Entry 6AGB (electron microscopy, 3.48 A resolution); this record covers chains A and B of the 11 polymer chains in the assembly.

Chain A:
Molecule: Ribonuclease P RNA
From: Saccharomyces cerevisiae (strain ATCC 204508 / S288c)
Sequence (369 nucleotides; numbered 1 to 369; the number before each row is that of its first residue):
     1 GUGGAACAGU GGUAAUUCCU ACGAUUAAGA AACCUGUUUA CAGAAGGAUC CCCACCUAUG
    61 GGCGGGUUAU CAGAUAUUAU CAGGUGGGAA AUUCGGUGGA ACACAGUGGA GCCUUGUCCU
   121 CCGGGUUAAU GUCGCUUUUG GCAUUGGCCC CUGCUCCUGA GAGAAGAAAU AUACUGGGGA
   181 ACCAGUCUUU ACCGACCGUU GUUAUCAGAA AUUCACGGAG UUCGGCCUAG GUCGGACUCC
   241 GAUGGGAACG GCAACGGUUG UUCCGUUUGA CUUGUCGCCC GCUACGGCGU GAGCGUCAAG
   301 GUCUGUUGAG UGCAAUCGUA GGACGUCAUU AGUGGCGAAC CCGAUACCGA UUACUGCUGC
   361 UGUUCCAGC

Chain B:
Molecule: Ribonucleases P/MRP protein subunit POP1
From: Saccharomyces cerevisiae (strain ATCC 204508 / S288c)
Notes: EC 3.1.26.5
UniProt: P41812 (POP1_YEAST); numbering as in UniProt (aligned over 1-875)
Chain sequence (875 residues; numbered 1 to 875; the number before each row is that of its first residue):
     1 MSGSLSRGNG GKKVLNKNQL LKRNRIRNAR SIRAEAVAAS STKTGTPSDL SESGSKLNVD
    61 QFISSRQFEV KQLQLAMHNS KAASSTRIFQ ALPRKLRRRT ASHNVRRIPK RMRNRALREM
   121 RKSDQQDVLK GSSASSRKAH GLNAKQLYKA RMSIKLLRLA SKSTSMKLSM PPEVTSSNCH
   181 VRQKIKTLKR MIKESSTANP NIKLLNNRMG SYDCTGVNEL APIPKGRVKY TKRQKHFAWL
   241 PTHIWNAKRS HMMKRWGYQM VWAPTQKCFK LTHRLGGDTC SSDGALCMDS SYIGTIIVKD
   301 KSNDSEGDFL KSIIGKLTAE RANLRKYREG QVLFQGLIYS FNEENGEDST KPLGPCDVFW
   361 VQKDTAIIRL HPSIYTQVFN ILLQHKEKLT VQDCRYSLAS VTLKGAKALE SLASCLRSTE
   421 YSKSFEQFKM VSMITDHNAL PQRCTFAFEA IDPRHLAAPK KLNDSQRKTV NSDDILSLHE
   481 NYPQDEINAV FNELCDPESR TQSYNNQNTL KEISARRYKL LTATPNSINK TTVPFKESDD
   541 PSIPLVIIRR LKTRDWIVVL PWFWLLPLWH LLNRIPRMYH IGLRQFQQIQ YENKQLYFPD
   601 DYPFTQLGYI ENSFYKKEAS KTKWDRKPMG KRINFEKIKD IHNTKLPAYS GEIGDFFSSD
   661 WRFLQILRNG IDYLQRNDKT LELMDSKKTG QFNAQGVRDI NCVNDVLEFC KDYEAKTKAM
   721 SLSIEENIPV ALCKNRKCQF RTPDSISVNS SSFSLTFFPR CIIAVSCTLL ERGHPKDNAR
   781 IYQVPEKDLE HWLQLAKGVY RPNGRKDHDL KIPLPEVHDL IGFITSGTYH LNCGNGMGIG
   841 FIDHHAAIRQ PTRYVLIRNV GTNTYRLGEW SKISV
Unresolved in the structure: 1-53, 125-138, 525-529, 686-695, 743-751
UniProt features mapped onto this chain:
  - modified residue: Thr524 (Phosphothreonine)

Chain A / chain B interface:
Pairs across the interface - 211 pairs, chain A then chain B:
  U13(A) with Arg626(B), sugar contact
  A14(A) with Lys623(B), sugar contact; Lys627(B), sugar contact
  A15(A) with Lys631(B), sugar contact
  U16(A) with Lys631(B), salt bridge to the phosphate
  U17(A) with Lys631(B), hydrogen bond to the sugar
  C18(A) with Ile633(B), sugar contact
  C19(A) with Lys776(B), salt bridge to the phosphate; Thr862(B), phosphate contact; Asn863(B), sugar contact
  U20(A) with Arg866(B), phosphate contact
  A21(A) with Arg772(B), phosphate contact; Arg801(B), phosphate contact; Asp809(B), sugar contact; Arg866(B), salt bridge to the phosphate
  C22(A) with Arg772(B), salt bridge to the phosphate; Arg801(B), salt bridge to the phosphate; Lys806(B), phosphate contact
  G23(A) with Arg805(B), salt bridge to the phosphate
  A24(A) with Arg805(B), salt bridge to the phosphate
  U25(A) with Arg805(B), salt bridge to the phosphate
  U35(A) with Lys270(B), hydrogen bond to the sugar
  G36(A) with Tyr829(B), base contact; Leu831(B), hydrogen bond to the sugar; Gly834(B), sugar contact
  U37(A) with Leu831(B), sugar contact; Asn832(B), sugar contact; Cys833(B), sugar contact; Gly834(B), sugar contact
  U38(A) with Cys280(B), sugar contact; Ser281(B), base contact
  U39(A) with Asp278(B), phosphate contact; Thr279(B), phosphate contact; Cys280(B), hydrogen bond to the sugar; Gly405(B), base contact; Asn832(B), hydrogen bond to the phosphate
  A74(A) with Tyr854(B), hydrogen bond to the base
  C81(A) with Arg805(B), phosphate contact
  A82(A) with Arg772(B), salt bridge to the phosphate; Gly773(B), hydrogen bond to the phosphate; Tyr829(B), hydrogen bond to the base
  G83(A) with Arg772(B), phosphate contact; Gly773(B), hydrogen bond to the phosphate; His774(B), hydrogen bond to the phosphate; Tyr829(B), sugar contact
  G84(A) with His774(B), salt bridge to the phosphate
  G95(A) with Arg99(B), salt bridge to the phosphate
  G96(A) with Arg99(B), hydrogen bond to the base
  U97(A) with Arg99(B), base contact; Thr100(B), hydrogen bond to the phosphate; Lys248(B), hydrogen bond to the sugar
  G98(A) with Lys95(B), base contact; Arg97(B), hydrogen bond to the base; Arg98(B), base contact; Arg99(B), hydrogen bond to the base; Arg107(B), salt bridge to the phosphate; Lys248(B), sugar contact; Arg249(B), hydrogen bond to the phosphate
  G99(A) with Arg98(B), salt bridge to the phosphate; Asn104(B), base contact; Arg106(B), base contact; Arg107(B), hydrogen bond to the base; Arg249(B), salt bridge to the phosphate
  A100(A) with Arg249(B), salt bridge to the phosphate; His570(B), salt bridge to the phosphate
  A101(A) with Ile244(B), phosphate contact; Lys248(B), salt bridge to the phosphate; Arg454(B), base contact; Leu510(B), base contact; Leu566(B), phosphate contact; His570(B), hydrogen bond to the base
  C102(A) with Gly226(B), base contact; Arg227(B), hydrogen bond to the sugar; Lys229(B), phosphate contact; Tyr230(B), base contact; Gln234(B), base contact; Ile244(B), sugar contact; Leu566(B), phosphate contact
  A103(A) with Leu157(B), sugar contact; Lys229(B), salt bridge to the phosphate; Tyr230(B), phosphate contact
  C104(A) with Ser161(B), sugar contact; Thr164(B), phosphate contact; Met209(B), hydrogen bond to the base; Arg227(B), salt bridge to the phosphate; Arg454(B), base contact; Thr509(B), base contact; Leu510(B), base contact
  A105(A) with Lys511(B), salt bridge to the phosphate
  U107(A) with Lys511(B), salt bridge to the phosphate; Ser514(B), hydrogen bond to the sugar
  G108(A) with Lys511(B), phosphate contact; Ser514(B), sugar contact
  C118(A) with Lys162(B), base contact; Ile192(B), base contact
  C119(A) with Lys189(B), salt bridge to the phosphate
  C121(A) with Ala144(B), base contact; Tyr148(B), base contact; Lys155(B), salt bridge to the phosphate
  C148(A) with Lys186(B), salt bridge to the phosphate
  C149(A) with Gln183(B), hydrogen bond to the phosphate
  C150(A) with His180(B), salt bridge to the phosphate; Arg182(B), phosphate contact; Gln183(B), phosphate contact
  C151(A) with Lys145(B), base contact; His180(B), salt bridge to the phosphate; Arg182(B), salt bridge to the phosphate
  U152(A) with Leu156(B), base contact; Val181(B), phosphate contact; Lys184(B), base contact; Val228(B), base contact; Lys232(B), salt bridge to the phosphate
  G153(A) with Lys149(B), salt bridge to the phosphate
  C154(A) with Lys232(B), phosphate contact
  U155(A) with Lys232(B), phosphate contact; His236(B), phosphate contact; Lys254(B), hydrogen bond to the phosphate
  C156(A) with Arg233(B), base contact; Trp239(B), phosphate contact; Lys254(B), salt bridge to the phosphate
  C157(A) with Tyr230(B), hydrogen bond to the phosphate; Trp239(B), phosphate contact; His243(B), salt bridge to the phosphate; Ile244(B), sugar contact; Ala247(B), hydrogen bond to the base; Lys248(B), base contact
  C187(A) with Asn143(B), hydrogen bond to the phosphate
  U188(A) with Lys145(B), hydrogen bond to the phosphate; Gln146(B), phosphate contact
  U189(A) with Lys145(B), salt bridge to the phosphate; Lys149(B), salt bridge to the phosphate
  U190(A) with His180(B), base contact
  A191(A) with Lys145(B), base contact
  A195(A) with Lys145(B), base contact
  C197(A) with Gly141(B), base contact; Leu142(B), hydrogen bond to the base; Asn143(B), phosphate contact
  G256(A) with Ala139(B), base contact; His140(B), base contact; Gly141(B), base contact
  G257(A) with Leu147(B), base contact
  U258(A) with Ala139(B), hydrogen bond to the base; Leu147(B), base contact; Arg151(B), hydrogen bond to the phosphate; Ile154(B), sugar contact
  U259(A) with Arg151(B), salt bridge to the phosphate; Ile154(B), base contact; Arg158(B), hydrogen bond to the sugar
  G265(A) with Arg106(B), salt bridge to the phosphate
  U266(A) with Arg106(B), salt bridge to the phosphate; Arg113(B), salt bridge to the phosphate
  U267(A) with Arg574(B), hydrogen bond to the phosphate
  U268(A) with Leu96(B), base contact; Arg98(B), hydrogen bond to the base; Arg107(B), base contact; Pro109(B), sugar contact; Arg574(B), salt bridge to the phosphate
  G269(A) with Pro93(B), base contact; Leu96(B), sugar contact; Pro109(B), base contact; Met112(B), base contact; Pro576(B), sugar contact
  A270(A) with Pro576(B), phosphate contact; Arg577(B), hydrogen bond to the sugar
  A292(A) with Lys468(B), salt bridge to the phosphate
  C294(A) with Lys461(B), phosphate contact
  G295(A) with Lys460(B), hydrogen bond to the phosphate; Lys461(B), phosphate contact
  U296(A) with Lys460(B), salt bridge to the phosphate
  A299(A) with Arg111(B), hydrogen bond to the base
  G300(A) with Arg111(B), salt bridge to the phosphate; Arg115(B), hydrogen bond to the base
  G301(A) with Arg111(B), hydrogen bond to the base
  U302(A) with His78(B), salt bridge to the phosphate; Lys81(B), phosphate contact
  C303(A) with Lys81(B), salt bridge to the phosphate; Pro93(B), base contact
  G305(A) with Leu275(B), base contact; Arg577(B), hydrogen bond to the base
  U306(A) with Pro93(B), phosphate contact; Arg94(B), hydrogen bond to the base; Lys95(B), salt bridge to the phosphate
  U307(A) with Arg94(B), hydrogen bond to the base; Lys267(B), base contact; Arg274(B), salt bridge to the phosphate
  G308(A) with Phe269(B), stacking on the base; Lys270(B), hydrogen bond to the phosphate; Arg584(B), hydrogen bond to the base; Thr828(B), base contact
  G310(A) with Lys267(B), base contact
  U311(A) with Arg94(B), hydrogen bond to the base
  G312(A) with Gln90(B), base contact; Arg94(B), base contact
  C313(A) with Ser80(B), base contact; Ser84(B), hydrogen bond to the phosphate
  A323(A) with Lys637(B), hydrogen bond to the sugar; Ile638(B), sugar contact
  C324(A) with Asn634(B), hydrogen bond to the sugar; Lys637(B), sugar contact; Lys639(B), phosphate contact
  G325(A) with Lys637(B), salt bridge to the phosphate
  G337(A) with Gly630(B), hydrogen bond to the base
  U345(A) with Arg94(B), base contact; Arg97(B), salt bridge to the phosphate; Arg98(B), base contact; Arg99(B), hydrogen bond to the base
  A346(A) with Arg99(B), base contact; Thr265(B), hydrogen bond to the sugar; Gln266(B), sugar contact; Lys267(B), hydrogen bond to the phosphate
  C347(A) with His251(B), sugar contact
Interface residues without a listed pair, chain A (97 interface residues in all): G73, A76, G116, U158, C196, G293, A338
Interface residues without a listed pair, chain B (141 interface residues in all): Ala91, His103, Ile108, Lys110, Leu159, Lys235, Pro241, Trp245, Gln259, Leu271, Gly277, Asp283, Ala406, Met629, Arg632, Lys797, Asn803, Arg853, Thr864, Glu869

In short:
Chain A and chain B form an interface of 97 and 141 residues respectively; the contacts include 51 hydrogen
bonds, 47 salt bridges and 1 aromatic stacking contact. Among the polar pairs are A74(A)-Tyr854(B),
A82(A)-Tyr829(B) and G96(A)-Arg99(B).
Chain A is Ribonuclease P RNA and chain B is Ribonucleases P/MRP protein subunit POP1, both from Saccharomyces
cerevisiae (strain ATCC 204508 / S288c); the structure, Cryo-EM structure of yeast Ribonuclease P, was
determined by electron microscopy, deposited together with 6AH3.
